PDB entry 7CRP | electron microscopy, 3.20 A resolution | chains B and A of the 11 polymer chains in the assembly

== Chain B ==
Protein: Histone H4
Source organism: Xenopus laevis
UniProtKB: P62799 (H4_XENLA); residues 1-102 here correspond to UniProt positions 2-103 (UniProt number = residue number + 1)
Chain sequence (102 residues; numbered 1 to 102; the number before each row is that of its first residue):
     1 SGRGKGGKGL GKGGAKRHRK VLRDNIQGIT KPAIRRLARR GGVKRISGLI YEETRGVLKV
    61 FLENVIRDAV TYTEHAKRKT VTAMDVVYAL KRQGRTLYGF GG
Disordered / not traced: 1-19, 102
UniProt features mapped onto this chain:
  - DNA-binding region: Lys16 to Lys20
  - modified residue: Ser1 (N-acetylserine), Arg3 (Asymmetric dimethylarginine), Lys5 (N6-(2-hydroxyisobutyryl)lysine), Lys8 (N6-(2-hydroxyisobutyryl)lysine), Lys12 (N6-(2-hydroxyisobutyryl)lysine), Lys16 (N6-(2-hydroxyisobutyryl)lysine), Lys20 (N6,N6,N6-trimethyllysine), Lys31 (N6-(2-hydroxyisobutyryl)lysine), Lys44 (N6-(2-hydroxyisobutyryl)lysine), Ser47 (Phosphoserine), Tyr51 (Phosphotyrosine), Lys59 (N6-(2-hydroxyisobutyryl)lysine), Lys77 (N6-(2-hydroxyisobutyryl)lysine), Lys79 (N6-(2-hydroxyisobutyryl)lysine), Tyr88 (Phosphotyrosine), Lys91 (N6-(2-hydroxyisobutyryl)lysine)
  - cross-link (Glycyl lysine isopeptide (Lys-Gly)): Lys31 (interchain with G-Cter in UFM1), Lys91 (interchain with G-Cter in ubiquitin)

== Chain A ==
Molecule: 187-nt DNA strand
Source organism: Xenopus laevis
Sequence (187 nucleotides; row label = number of the first residue in the row):
     1 ATCGGGTGAT GCCCGATCCC CTGGAGAATC CCGGTGCCGA GGCCGCTCAA TTGGTCGTAG
    61 ACAGCTCTAG CACCGCTTAA ACGCACGTAC GCGCTGTCCC CCGCGTTTTA ACCGCCAAGG
   121 GGATTACTCC CTAGTCTCCA GGCACGTGTC AGATATATAC ATCCTGTTCC AGTGCCGGTG
   181 TCGCGAT
Disordered / not traced: 1-10, 179-187

== Chain B / chain A interface ==
Pairs across the interface - 9 pairs, chain B then chain A:
  Arg35(B) with DC102(A), salt bridge to the phosphate
  Arg45(B) with DC101(A), sugar contact; DC102(A), phosphate contact
  Ile46(B) with DC101(A), sugar contact; DC102(A), hydrogen bond to the phosphate
  Ser47(B) with DC101(A), phosphate contact
  Gly48(B) with DC101(A), phosphate contact
  Lys79(B) with DG122(A), phosphate contact
  Thr80(B) with DG122(A), hydrogen bond to the phosphate
Interface residues without a listed pair, chain B (9 interface residues in all): Lys44, Arg78
Interface residues without a listed pair, chain A (4 interface residues in all): DG121

== Summary ==
9 residues of chain B and 4 residues of chain A are in contact; the contacts include 2 hydrogen bonds and 1
salt bridge. Polar pairs include Ile46(B)-DC102(A), Thr80(B)-DG122(A) and Arg35(B)-DC102(A). Curated
annotation (UniProt) lists a DNA-binding region on chain B.
Here chain B is Histone H4 and chain A is a 187-nt DNA strand, both from Xenopus laevis. Entry 7CRP (NSD3
bearing E1181K/T1232A dual mutation in complex with 187-bp NCP (1:1 binding mode)) was determined by electron
microscopy, deposited together with 7CRO, 7CRQ and 7CRR.
